PDB entry 7UYL | X-ray diffraction, 2.00 A resolution | chains H and L of the 3 polymer chains in the assembly

[Chain H]
Molecule: 850 Fab Heavy Chain
Source organism: Mus musculus
Notes: antibody fragment or engineered binder
Sequence (226 residues; row label = number of the first residue in the row; a row labelled like 82A-82C holds insertion residues (82A, then the next letters in order)):
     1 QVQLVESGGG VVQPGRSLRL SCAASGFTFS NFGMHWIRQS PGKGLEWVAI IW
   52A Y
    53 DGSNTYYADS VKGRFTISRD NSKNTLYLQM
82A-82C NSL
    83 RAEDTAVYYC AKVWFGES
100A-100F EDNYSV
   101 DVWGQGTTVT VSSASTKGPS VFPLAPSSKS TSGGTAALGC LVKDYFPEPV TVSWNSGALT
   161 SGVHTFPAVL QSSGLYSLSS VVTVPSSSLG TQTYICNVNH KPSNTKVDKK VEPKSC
Disulfides: Cys22-Cys92, Cys140-Cys196

[Chain L]
Molecule: 850 Fab Light Chain
Source organism: Mus musculus
Notes: antibody fragment or engineered binder
Sequence (213 residues; row label = number of the first residue in the row; note: 1 number in that range is skipped by the numbering (no residue carries it; nothing is unmodelled there)):
     1 DIQMTQSPST LSTSVGDRVT ITCRASQSIS NWLAWYQQKP GKAPKLLIYK ASTLESGVPS
    61 RFSGSGSGTE FTLTISSLQP DDFATYYCQQ YSSY
    96 WTFGQGTKLE IKRTVAAPSV FIFPPSDEQL KSGTASVVCL LNNFYPREAK VQWKVDNALQ
   156 SGNSQESVTE QDSKDSTYSL SSTLTLSKAD YEKHKVYACE VTHQGLSSPV TKSFNRGEC
Disulfides: Cys23-Cys88, Cys134-Cys194

[How chain H and chain L interact]
Contacting residue pairs (78):
  His35(H) - Trp96(L)
  Ile37(H) - Phe98(L)  hydrophobic
  Gln39(H) - Gln38(L)  hydrogen bond
  Gln39(H) - Tyr87(L)  hydrogen bond
  Leu45(H) - Tyr87(L)  hydrophobic
  Leu45(H) - Phe98(L)
  Trp47(H) - Tyr94(L)  hydrophobic
  Trp47(H) - Trp96(L)
  Ile50(H) - Trp96(L)  hydrophobic
  Tyr91(H) - Gln38(L)  hydrogen bond
  Tyr91(H) - Lys42(L)
  Trp96(H) - Tyr36(L)
  Trp96(H) - Leu46(L)  hydrophobic
  Trp96(H) - Tyr49(L)  hydrophobic
  Trp96(H) - Tyr91(L)
  Asp100B(H) - Trp32(L)
  Asn100C(H) - Trp32(L)
  Asn100C(H) - Tyr91(L)
  Asn100C(H) - Ser92(L)
  Tyr100D(H) - Tyr91(L)
  Tyr100D(H) - Trp96(L)  hydrogen bond (backbone-side chain)
  Ser100E(H) - Tyr36(L)  hydrogen bond
  Ser100E(H) - Gln89(L)  hydrogen bond
  Ser100E(H) - Tyr91(L)
  Ser100E(H) - Trp96(L)
  Val100F(H) - Tyr36(L)  hydrogen bond (backbone-side chain)
  Val100F(H) - Leu46(L)
  Asp101(H) - Leu46(L)
  Trp103(H) - Tyr36(L)
  Trp103(H) - Pro44(L)
  Trp103(H) - Phe98(L)  hydrophobic
  Gly104(H) - Ala43(L)
  Gln105(H) - Gly41(L)
  Gln105(H) - Lys42(L)
  Gln105(H) - Ala43(L)  hydrogen bond (side chain-backbone)
  Val121(H) - Glu123(L)
  Phe122(H) - Ser121(L)
  Phe122(H) - Glu123(L)
  Phe122(H) - Gln124(L)
  Pro123(H) - Ser121(L)
  Leu124(H) - Phe118(L)  hydrophobic
  Leu124(H) - Val133(L)  hydrophobic
  Ala125(H) - Phe118(L)
  Lys129(H) - Phe116(L)
  Lys129(H) - Ile117(L)  hydrogen bond (backbone-backbone)
  Lys129(H) - Ser208(L)  hydrogen bond (side chain-backbone)
  Lys129(H) - Glu213(L)
  Ser130(H) - Phe116(L)
  Ser130(H) - Ile117(L)
  Ser130(H) - Phe118(L)
  Ser132(H) - Phe116(L)
  Ala137(H) - Phe116(L)  hydrophobic
  Ala137(H) - Phe118(L)
  Leu138(H) - Phe118(L)  hydrophobic
  Leu141(H) - Ser131(L)
  Lys143(H) - Gln124(L)
  Lys143(H) - Ser131(L)
  His164(H) - Asn137(L)
  His164(H) - Asn138(L)  hydrogen bond
  His164(H) - Ser174(L)  hydrogen bond
  Phe166(H) - Leu135(L)  hydrophobic
  Phe166(H) - Ser162(L)
  Phe166(H) - Thr164(L)
  Phe166(H) - Ser174(L)
  Phe166(H) - Leu175(L)
  Phe166(H) - Ser176(L)
  Pro167(H) - Ser162(L)  hydrogen bond (backbone-side chain)
  Pro167(H) - Val163(L)
  Val169(H) - Gln160(L)
  Val169(H) - Glu161(L)
  Val169(H) - Ser162(L)
  Leu170(H) - Gln160(L)  hydrogen bond (backbone-side chain)
  Gln171(H) - Gln160(L)
  Val181(H) - Leu135(L)  hydrophobic
  Thr183(H) - Asn137(L)
  Lys209(H) - Glu123(L)  salt bridge
  Cys216(H) - Glu213(L)
  Cys216(H) - Cys214(L)  disulfide
Also at the interface, not in a pair above, chain H (45 interface residues in all): Glu46, Tyr58, Thr131, Ser179, Lys214, Ser215
Also at the interface, not in a pair above, chain L (47 interface residues in all): Ala34, Lys50, Glu55, Pro119, Pro120, Asp167, Thr180, Lys207, Phe209
Disulfides between the chains: Cys216(H)-Cys214(L)

[In short]
45 residues of chain H face 47 of chain L across their interface, with 1 disulfide bond, 14 hydrogen bonds and
1 salt bridge. Polar pairs include Lys209(H)-Glu123(L), Gln39(H)-Gln38(L) and Gln39(H)-Tyr87(L).
Here chain H is 850 Fab Heavy Chain and chain L is 850 Fab Light Chain, both from Mus musculus. Entry 7UYL
(850 Fab) was determined by X-ray diffraction (same publication as 7UYM and 7V05).
